Entry 1HRI (X-ray diffraction, 3.00 A resolution); this record covers chains 1 and 2 of the 4 polymer chains in the assembly.

== Chain 1 ==
Protein: Human rhinovirus 14 coat protein (subunit VP1)
Organism: Human rhinovirus 14
Reference sequence: P03303 (POLG_HRV14); residues 1-289 here correspond to UniProt positions 567-855 (UniProt number = residue number + 566)
Amino-acid sequence (289 residues; numbered 1 to 289; the number before each row is that of its first residue):
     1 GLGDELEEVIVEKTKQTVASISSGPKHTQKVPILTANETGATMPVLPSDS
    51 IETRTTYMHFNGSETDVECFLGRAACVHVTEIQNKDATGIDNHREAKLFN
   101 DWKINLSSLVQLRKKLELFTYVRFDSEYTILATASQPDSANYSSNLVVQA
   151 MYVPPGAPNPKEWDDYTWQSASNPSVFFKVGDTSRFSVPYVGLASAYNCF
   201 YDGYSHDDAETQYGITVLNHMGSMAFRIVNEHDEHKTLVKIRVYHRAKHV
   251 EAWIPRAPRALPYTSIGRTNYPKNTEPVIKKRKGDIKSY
Not modelled in the structure: 1-16

== Chain 2 ==
Protein: Human rhinovirus 14 coat protein (subunit VP2)
Organism: Human rhinovirus 14
Reference sequence: P03303 (POLG_HRV14); residues 1-262 here correspond to UniProt positions 69-330 (UniProt number = residue number + 68)
Amino-acid sequence (262 residues; row label = number of the first residue in the row):
     1 SPNVEACGYSDRVQQITLGNSTITTQEAANAVVCYAEWPEYLPDVDASDV
    51 NKTSKPDTSVCRFYTLDSKTWTTGSKGWCWKLPDALKDMGVFGQNMFFHS
   101 LGRSGYTVHVQCNATKFHSGCLLVVVIPEHQLASHEGGNVSVKYTFTHPG
   151 ERGIDLSSANEVGGPVKDVLYNMNGTLLGNLLIFPHQFINLRTNNTATIV
   201 IPYINSVPIDSMTRHNNVSLMVIPIAPLTVPTGATPSLPITVTIAPMCTE
   251 FSGIRSKSIVPQ
Not modelled in the structure: 1-7
Sequence notes: conflict L170 (Ile239 in P03303)

== Interface between chain 1 and chain 2 ==
Residue-residue contacts (104; chain 1 residue first):
  N37(1) - F188(2)
  E38(1) - Q187(2)
  E38(1) - F188(2)  hydrogen bond (backbone-backbone)
  E38(1) - N190(2)  hydrogen bond
  E38(1) - T193(2)  hydrogen bond
  E38(1) - N194(2)
  T39(1) - A29(2)
  T39(1) - V32(2)
  T39(1) - Q187(2)  hydrogen bond (backbone-side chain)
  G40(1) - H186(2)
  T120(1) - E129(2)
  Y121(1) - E129(2)  hydrogen bond
  Y121(1) - I204(2)  hydrogen bond (side chain-backbone)
  Y121(1) - N205(2)
  A194(1) - S206(2)
  A194(1) - V207(2)  hydrophobic
  S195(1) - S206(2)  hydrogen bond (backbone-backbone)
  N198(1) - E129(2)
  N198(1) - S206(2)  hydrogen bond
  F200(1) - E129(2)
  F200(1) - Q131(2)
  Y201(1) - E129(2)
  Y201(1) - Q131(2)  hydrogen bond (backbone-side chain)
  Y201(1) - R214(2)
  Y201(1) - H215(2)
  D202(1) - K81(2)  salt bridge
  D202(1) - E129(2)  hydrogen bond (backbone-side chain)
  D202(1) - H130(2)
  D202(1) - Q131(2)
  D202(1) - H215(2)
  D202(1) - N216(2)  hydrogen bond (backbone-backbone)
  G203(1) - R214(2)
  G203(1) - H215(2)
  Y204(1) - V142(2)  hydrogen bond (side chain-backbone)
  Y204(1) - K143(2)
  Y204(1) - Y144(2)  hydrogen bond (side chain-backbone)
  Y204(1) - T147(2)  hydrogen bond
  Y204(1) - H148(2)
  Y204(1) - R214(2)  hydrogen bond (backbone-backbone)
  S205(1) - R214(2)  hydrogen bond (backbone-side chain)
  H206(1) - R214(2)
  D207(1) - Y144(2)  hydrogen bond
  D207(1) - T213(2)  hydrogen bond
  D207(1) - R214(2)  hydrogen bond (side chain-backbone)
  D207(1) - V260(2)
  D207(1) - P261(2)
  D208(1) - Y144(2)
  D208(1) - P261(2)
  A209(1) - P261(2)
  E210(1) - K143(2)  salt bridge
  Q212(1) - S141(2)
  Y213(1) - H130(2)
  Y213(1) - Q131(2)
  Y213(1) - L132(2)  hydrogen bond (side chain-backbone)
  Y213(1) - S141(2)
  Y213(1) - V142(2)
  G214(1) - Q131(2)
  I215(1) - Q131(2)
  I254(1) - Y35(2)
  I254(1) - P128(2)  hydrophobic
  I254(1) - I204(2)  hydrophobic
  P255(1) - I183(2)  hydrophobic
  P255(1) - F184(2)
  R256(1) - P128(2)  hydrogen bond (side chain-backbone)
  R256(1) - E129(2)  hydrogen bond (side chain-backbone)
  R256(1) - I183(2)
  R256(1) - F184(2)
  A257(1) - T176(2)
  A257(1) - N180(2)
  A257(1) - I183(2)
  P258(1) - T176(2)
  P258(1) - N180(2)
  R259(1) - N174(2)  hydrogen bond (side chain-backbone)
  R259(1) - G175(2)
  R259(1) - T176(2)
  A260(1) - G175(2)  hydrogen bond (backbone-backbone)
  A260(1) - L177(2)  hydrophobic
  L261(1) - Y171(2)  hydrophobic
  L261(1) - G175(2)  hydrogen bond (backbone-backbone)
  T264(1) - G138(2)  hydrogen bond (side chain-backbone)
  S265(1) - G138(2)
  S265(1) - N139(2)
  G267(1) - Q131(2)  hydrogen bond (backbone-side chain)
  R268(1) - Q131(2)
  R268(1) - N139(2)
  T269(1) - Q131(2)  hydrogen bond (side chain-backbone)
  T269(1) - L132(2)  hydrogen bond (side chain-backbone)
  T269(1) - A133(2)  hydrogen bond (side chain-backbone)
  T269(1) - N174(2)
  N270(1) - A133(2)
  N270(1) - S134(2)  hydrogen bond (side chain-backbone)
  N270(1) - G137(2)  hydrogen bond (side chain-backbone)
  N270(1) - G138(2)  hydrogen bond (side chain-backbone)
  N270(1) - N139(2)
  N270(1) - V140(2)  hydrogen bond (side chain-backbone)
  Y271(1) - G137(2)
  Y271(1) - V166(2)
  Y271(1) - D168(2)  hydrogen bond
  Y271(1) - Y171(2)
  Y271(1) - G175(2)
  K273(1) - H135(2)
  K273(1) - E136(2)
  V278(1) - Y171(2)
  I279(1) - L170(2)  hydrophobic
Other interface residues (no listed pair), chain 1 (45 interface residues in all): A196, T211, T275
Other interface residues (no listed pair), chain 2 (53 interface residues in all): N30, I127, M173

== In short ==
Chain 1 and chain 2 form an interface of 45 and 53 residues respectively; the contacts include 35 hydrogen
bonds and 2 salt bridges. Polar pairs include D202(1)-K81(2), E210(1)-K143(2) and E38(1)-N190(2).
Chain 1 is Human rhinovirus 14 coat protein (subunit VP1) and chain 2 is Human rhinovirus 14 coat protein
(subunit VP2), both from Human rhinovirus 14; the structure, Structure determination of antiviral compound sch
38057 complexed with human rhinovirus 14, was determined by X-ray diffraction.
